PDB entry 8RRP | X-ray diffraction, 2.00 A resolution | chains C and D of the 6 polymer chains in the assembly

== Chain C ==
Protein: Insulin
Source organism: Homo sapiens
UniProtKB: P01308 (INS_HUMAN); residues 1-21 here correspond to UniProt positions 90-110 (UniProt number = residue number + 89)
Amino-acid sequence (21 residues; row label = number of the first residue in the row):
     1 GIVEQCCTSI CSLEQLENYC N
Disulfide bonds: Cys-6/Cys-11
Differences from the reference sequence: engineered mutation Glu-14 (Tyr103 in P01308)

== Chain D ==
Protein: Insulin B chain
Source organism: Homo sapiens
UniProtKB: P01308 (INS_HUMAN); residues 1-29 here correspond to UniProt positions 25-53 (UniProt number = residue number + 24)
Amino-acid sequence (29 residues; row label = number of the first residue in the row):
     1 FVNQHLCGSH LVEALHLVCG ERGFHYTPK
Differences from the reference sequence: engineered mutation His-16 (Tyr40 in P01308), His-25 (Phe49 in P01308)

== How chain C and chain D interact ==
Disulfides between the chains: Cys-7(C)/Cys-7(D), Cys-20(C)/Cys-19(D)
Pairs across the interface - 38 pairs, chain C then chain D:
  Gly-1(C) with Lys-29(D), hydrogen bond (backbone-backbone)
  Ile-2(C) with Leu-11(D); Tyr-26(D), hydrophobic; Lys-29(D), hydrogen bond (backbone-backbone)
  Val-3(C) with Leu-11(D), hydrophobic; Tyr-26(D); Pro-28(D), hydrophobic; Lys-29(D), hydrogen bond (backbone-backbone)
  Glu-4(C) with Lys-29(D), hydrogen bond (backbone-backbone)
  Cys-6(C) with Gln-4(D); His-5(D); Leu-6(D), hydrogen bond (backbone-backbone); Leu-11(D), hydrophobic
  Cys-7(C) with His-5(D), hydrogen bond (backbone-side chain); Leu-6(D), hydrogen bond (backbone-backbone); Cys-7(D), disulfide
  Ile-10(C) with Asn-3(D), hydrogen bond (backbone-side chain); Gln-4(D); His-5(D)
  Cys-11(C) with Asn-3(D); Gln-4(D), hydrogen bond (backbone-backbone)
  Ser-12(C) with Asn-3(D)
  Gln-15(C) with Asn-3(D)
  Leu-16(C) with Leu-11(D), hydrophobic; Leu-15(D)
  Glu-17(C) with Val-18(D)
  Tyr-19(C) with Leu-15(D), hydrophobic; Phe-24(D); His-25(D), hydrogen bond (backbone-backbone)
  Cys-20(C) with Cys-19(D), disulfide; Arg-22(D); Gly-23(D); Phe-24(D), hydrophobic; His-25(D)
  Asn-21(C) with Arg-22(D); Gly-23(D), hydrogen bond (backbone-backbone); Phe-24(D), hydrogen bond (side chain-backbone); His-25(D), hydrogen bond
Also at the interface, not in a pair above, chain C (18 interface residues in all): Ser-9, Leu-13, Asn-18
Also at the interface, not in a pair above, chain D (19 interface residues in all): Phe-1, Ala-14, Thr-27

== Summary ==
Chain C and chain D form an interface of 18 and 19 residues respectively, with 2 disulfide bonds and 13
hydrogen bonds. Polar contacts include Ile-2(C)/Lys-29(D), Val-3(C)/Lys-29(D) and Cys-7(C)/His-5(D).
Chain C is Insulin and chain D is Insulin B chain, both from Homo sapiens; the structure, Insulin Icodec -
A14E B16H B25H B29Ne-C20 diacid-LgGlu-2xAdo desB30 human insulin, was determined by X-ray diffraction.
